Entry 3FD2 (X-ray diffraction, 2.69 A resolution); this record covers chains A and C of the 3 polymer chains in the assembly.

# Chain A
Molecule: Site-specific DNA endonuclease I-MsoI
Organism: Monomastix sp. (strain OKE-1)
Notes: EC 3.1.-.-
Reference sequence: C0JWR6 (C0JWR6_MONSK); residues 1-170 carry their UniProt numbers (170 of 373 residues fall inside the UniProt entry; the rest is not from it)
Sequence (373 residues; row label = number of the first residue in the row):
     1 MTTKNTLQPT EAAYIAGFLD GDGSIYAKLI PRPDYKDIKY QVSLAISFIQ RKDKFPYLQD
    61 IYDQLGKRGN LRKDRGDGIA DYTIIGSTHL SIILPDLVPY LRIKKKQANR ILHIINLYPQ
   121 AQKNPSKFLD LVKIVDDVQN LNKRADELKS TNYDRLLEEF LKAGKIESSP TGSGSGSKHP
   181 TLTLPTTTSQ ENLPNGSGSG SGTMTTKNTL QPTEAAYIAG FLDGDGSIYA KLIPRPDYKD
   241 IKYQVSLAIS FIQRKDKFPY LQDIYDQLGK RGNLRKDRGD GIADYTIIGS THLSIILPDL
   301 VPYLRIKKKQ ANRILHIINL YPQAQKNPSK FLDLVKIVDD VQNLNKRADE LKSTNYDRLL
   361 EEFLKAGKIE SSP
Not modelled in the structure: 1-4, 179-206, 371-373
Bound ions: Ca2+ site 1: Gly21, Asp225 (shared with 1 residue of chain B; DC564(C) of chain C); Ca2+ site 2: Asp22, Gly224 (shared with 1 residue of chain B; DG565(C) of chain C)
From the paper describing this entry:
  - mutagenesis - D22N: abolished catalytic activity
  - catalytic residues: Asp22

# Chain C
Molecule: 24-nt DNA strand
Sequence (24 nucleotides; numbered 551 to 574; the number before each row is that of its first residue):
   551 CGGAACTGTC TCACGACGTT CTGC
Bound ions: Ca2+ site 1: DC564 (shared with Gly21(A), Asp225(A) of chain A; 1 residue of chain B); Ca2+ site 2: DG565 (shared with Asp22(A), Gly224(A) of chain A; 1 residue of chain B)

# Chain A / chain C interface
Contacting residue pairs - 54 pairs, chain A then chain C:
  Asp22(A) - DG565(C)  phosphate contact
  Arg32(A) - DG553(C)  hydrogen bond to the base
  Arg32(A) - DA554(C)  hydrogen bond to the base
  Asp34(A) - DC551(C)  base contact
  Asp34(A) - DG552(C)  base contact
  Tyr35(A) - DG552(C)  phosphate contact
  Tyr35(A) - DG553(C)  hydrogen bond to the phosphate
  Lys36(A) - DC551(C)  sugar contact
  Lys36(A) - DG552(C)  hydrogen bond to the phosphate
  Gln41(A) - DG553(C)  phosphate contact
  Gln41(A) - DA554(C)  phosphate contact
  Asn70(A) - DA555(C)  phosphate contact
  Asn70(A) - DC556(C)  phosphate contact
  Arg72(A) - DT557(C)  base contact
  Arg72(A) - DG558(C)  hydrogen bond to the base
  Arg75(A) - DT559(C)  hydrogen bond to the base
  Asp77(A) - DT559(C)  base contact
  Ile85(A) - DA554(C)  phosphate contact
  Ile85(A) - DA555(C)  base contact
  Gly86(A) - DA554(C)  phosphate contact
  Ser87(A) - DA554(C)  phosphate contact
  Tyr118(A) - DG553(C)  phosphate contact
  Gln122(A) - DG552(C)  phosphate contact
  Gln122(A) - DG553(C)  phosphate contact
  Lys123(A) - DG552(C)  salt bridge to the phosphate
  Arg144(A) - DC562(C)  salt bridge to the phosphate
  Arg144(A) - DA563(C)  salt bridge to the phosphate
  Gly224(A) - DG565(C)  phosphate contact
  Asp225(A) - DC564(C)  phosphate contact
  Asp225(A) - DG565(C)  phosphate contact
  Gly226(A) - DG565(C)  sugar contact
  Gly226(A) - DA566(C)  phosphate contact
  Ser227(A) - DG565(C)  sugar contact
  Ser227(A) - DA566(C)  hydrogen bond to the phosphate
  Tyr229(A) - DA566(C)  sugar contact
  Tyr229(A) - DC567(C)  base contact
  Ala230(A) - DC567(C)  sugar contact
  Lys231(A) - DG568(C)  hydrogen bond to the base
  Lys231(A) - DT569(C)  hydrogen bond to the base
  Ile233(A) - DT569(C)  base contact
  Ile233(A) - DT570(C)  base contact
  Arg235(A) - DC571(C)  base contact
  Ile252(A) - DC564(C)  sugar contact
  Ile252(A) - DG565(C)  base contact
  Gln253(A) - DC564(C)  phosphate contact
  Arg254(A) - DA563(C)  salt bridge to the phosphate
  Arg254(A) - DC564(C)  hydrogen bond to the phosphate
  Arg278(A) - DC564(C)  base contact
  Arg278(A) - DG565(C)  hydrogen bond to the base
  Ile282(A) - DC564(C)  base contact
  Lys307(A) - DA566(C)  phosphate contact
  Gln342(A) - DC567(C)  phosphate contact
  Asn345(A) - DA566(C)  phosphate contact
  Asn345(A) - DC567(C)  hydrogen bond to the phosphate
Interface residues without a listed pair, chain A (40 interface residues in all): Gly21, Asp81, His89, Ile228, Pro234, Val341
Interface residues without a listed pair, chain C (20 interface residues in all): DC560

# In short
The interface between chain A and chain C involves 40 residues on one side and 20 on the other; the contacts
include 12 hydrogen bonds and 4 salt bridges. Among the polar pairs are Arg32(A)-DG553(C), Arg32(A)-DA554(C)
and Arg72(A)-DG558(C). From the paper: the catalytic residue Asp22(A); D22N of chain A abolishes catalytic
activity.
Here chain A is Site-specific DNA endonuclease I-MsoI (Monomastix sp. (strain OKE-1)) and chain C is a 24-nt
DNA strand. Entry 3FD2 (Crystal structure of mMsoI/DNA complex with calcium) was determined by X-ray
diffraction.
